Entry 3OA9 (X-ray diffraction, 2.90 A resolution); this record covers chains A and B.

Chain A (and B):
Molecule: Non-structural protein 1
Organism: Influenza A virus
Notes: chain B of this document is another copy of the same molecule, construct and numbering; everything in this record applies to it too
UniProtKB: P69270 (NS1_I76A2); residues 73-230 here = UniProt positions 73-230
Amino-acid sequence (158 residues; row label = number of the first residue in the row):
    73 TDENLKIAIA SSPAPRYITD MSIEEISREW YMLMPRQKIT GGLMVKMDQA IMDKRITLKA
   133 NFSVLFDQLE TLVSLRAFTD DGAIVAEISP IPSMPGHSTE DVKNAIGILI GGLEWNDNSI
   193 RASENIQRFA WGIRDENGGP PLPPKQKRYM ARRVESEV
Not modelled in the structure: 73-88, 203-230
Swiss-Prot annotation at these positions:
  - region: Ile180 to Pro215 (CPSF4-binding), Ala223 to Val230 (PABPN1-binding)
  - motif: Leu137 to Ser146 (Nuclear export signal)
Reported in the primary citation:
  - self-association interface (contacts with another copy of this molecule): Ser170 to Asn188

Chain A / chain B interface:
Residue-residue contacts (23):
  Arg108(A) - Met124(B)
  Arg108(A) - Trp187(B)
  Arg108(A) - Asn188(B)  hydrogen bond
  Gln109(A) - Trp187(B)
  Lys110(A) - Gly183(B)  hydrogen bond (side chain-backbone)
  Lys110(A) - Glu186(B)
  Lys110(A) - Trp187(B)
  Val117(A) - Trp187(B)  hydrophobic
  Met119(A) - Trp187(B)  hydrophobic
  Gln121(A) - Gln121(B)
  Gln121(A) - Asn188(B)
  Met124(A) - Arg108(B)
  Ile180(A) - Trp187(B)  hydrogen bond (backbone-side chain)
  Gly183(A) - Lys110(B)  hydrogen bond (backbone-side chain)
  Gly184(A) - Trp187(B)
  Glu186(A) - Lys110(B)
  Trp187(A) - Arg108(B)
  Trp187(A) - Gln109(B)
  Trp187(A) - Lys110(B)
  Trp187(A) - Met119(B)  hydrophobic
  Trp187(A) - Ile180(B)  hydrogen bond (side chain-backbone)
  Trp187(A) - Gly184(B)
  Asn188(A) - Arg108(B)  hydrogen bond
Other interface residues (no listed pair), chain A (15 interface residues in all): Met106, Asp189
Other interface residues (no listed pair), chain B (15 interface residues in all): Met106, Val117, Leu181

In short:
Chain A and chain B each contribute 15 residues to their interface, with 6 hydrogen bonds. Polar pairs include
Arg108(A)-Asn188(B), Lys110(A)-Gly183(B) and Ile180(A)-Trp187(B). From the paper: a self-association interface
involving Ser170(A).
Chain A and chain B are both Non-structural protein 1 (Influenza A virus); the structure, Effector domain of
influenza A/Duck/Albany/76 NS1, was determined by X-ray diffraction (same publication as 3O9Q, 3O9R, 3O9S,
3O9T and 3O9U).
